Entry 8JAN (electron microscopy, 3.30 A resolution); this record covers chains w and C of the 30 polymer chains in the assembly.

Chain w:
Name: Gp22
Organism: Escherichia phage P1
Reference sequence: Q71TB2 (Q71TB2_BPP1); numbering as in UniProt (aligned over 1-529)
Amino-acid sequence (529 residues; each row starts with the number of its first residue):
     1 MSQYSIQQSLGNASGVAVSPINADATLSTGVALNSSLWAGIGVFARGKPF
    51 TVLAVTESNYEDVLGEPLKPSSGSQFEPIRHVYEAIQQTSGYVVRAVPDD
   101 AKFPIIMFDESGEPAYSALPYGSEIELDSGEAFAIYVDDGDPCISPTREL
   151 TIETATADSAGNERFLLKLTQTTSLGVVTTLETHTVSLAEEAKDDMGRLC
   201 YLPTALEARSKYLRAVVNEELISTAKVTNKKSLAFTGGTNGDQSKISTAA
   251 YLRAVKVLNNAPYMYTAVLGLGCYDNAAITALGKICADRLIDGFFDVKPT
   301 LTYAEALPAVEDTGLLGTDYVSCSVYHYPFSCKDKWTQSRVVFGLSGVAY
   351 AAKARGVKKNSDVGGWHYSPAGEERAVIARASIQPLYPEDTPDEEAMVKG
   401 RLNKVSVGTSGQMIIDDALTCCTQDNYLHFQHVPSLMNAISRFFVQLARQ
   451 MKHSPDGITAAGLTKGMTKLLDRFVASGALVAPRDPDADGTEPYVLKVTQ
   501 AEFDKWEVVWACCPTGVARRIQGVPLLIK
Disordered / not traced: 1-2, 529

Chain C:
Name: Gp24
Organism: Escherichia phage P1
Reference sequence: Q71T90 (Q71T90_BPP1); residues 1-261 here = UniProt positions 1-261
Amino-acid sequence (261 residues; numbered 1 to 261; the number before each row is that of its first residue):
     1 MILNNQEWLLAIFKKKGLTPTGKLEFATIDGIDSALAQALNEAFDSQVVS
    51 FNDRINQSFREFLKRTPRDRITLGTFSDVKEWLSSFEADRAGRKDTASAG
   101 PVNKLAMPLVNLSRSPAFSIYEGELCRDNYDEGHVTNENDEIEALVSTIP
   151 FSLEYSLWIASDEKESLGMVTTALAFWLRMYASLGQASFTHIANVGGYEI
   201 PVTCYIEGQKSIAFQDLTTGTADNRLFAVGLNLTVVAELPILAYMQQTTG
   251 TITVKAKILEE
Disordered / not traced: 261

Interface between chain w and chain C:
Pairs across the interface (36):
  Ala287(w) with Met1(C)
  Leu290(w) with Met1(C), hydrophobic
  Val321(w) with Leu3(C), hydrophobic
  Asn426(w) with Gln6(C), hydrogen bond (backbone-side chain)
  Tyr427(w) with Gln6(C)
  Val433(w) with Ile258(C), hydrophobic
  Met437(w) with Trp8(C), hydrophobic; Lys257(C); Ile258(C), hydrophobic
  Ser441(w) with Leu10(C)
  Phe444(w) with Val254(C), hydrophobic
  Lys452(w) with Phe13(C)
  Ile458(w) with Phe13(C), hydrophobic
  Asp504(w) with Thr249(C); Gly250(C); Thr251(C), hydrogen bond (backbone-backbone)
  Lys505(w) with Thr251(C)
  Trp506(w) with Lys15(C); Thr251(C), hydrogen bond (backbone-backbone); Thr253(C), hydrogen bond (backbone-side chain)
  Glu507(w) with Thr253(C); Lys255(C), salt bridge
  Val508(w) with Thr253(C), hydrogen bond (backbone-backbone); Val254(C); Lys255(C), hydrogen bond (backbone-backbone)
  Val509(w) with Lys255(C)
  Trp510(w) with Leu10(C), hydrophobic; Val254(C), hydrophobic; Lys255(C), hydrogen bond (backbone-backbone); Ala256(C); Lys257(C), hydrogen bond (backbone-backbone)
  Ala511(w) with Lys257(C); Leu259(C), hydrophobic
  Cys512(w) with Lys257(C), hydrogen bond (backbone-backbone); Ile258(C); Leu259(C), hydrogen bond (backbone-backbone)
Other interface residues (no listed pair), chain w (28 interface residues in all): Leu428, Ala448, Leu463, Pro483, Asp489, Pro493, Cys513, Pro514
Other interface residues (no listed pair), chain C (19 interface residues in all): Ile252, Glu260

In short:
Chain w and chain C form an interface of 28 and 19 residues respectively; the contacts include 10 hydrogen
bonds and 1 salt bridge. Polar contacts include Glu507(w)-Lys255(C), Asn426(w)-Gln6(C) and
Trp506(w)-Thr253(C).
Here chain w is Gp22 and chain C is Gp24, both from Escherichia phage P1. Entry 8JAN (In situ structures of
the ultra-long extended tail of Myoviridae phage P1) was determined by electron microscopy, deposited together
with 8JAJ.
